8IV3 - chains A and B of the 4 polymer chains in the assembly; structure by X-ray diffraction, 1.90 A resolution.

[Chain A (and B)]
Molecule: Nucleoprotein
Source organism: Severe acute respiratory syndrome coronavirus 2
Notes: fragment: N-terminal domain; chain B of this document is another copy of the same molecule, construct and numbering; everything in this record applies to it too
UniProt: P0DTC9 (NCAP_SARS2); residues 42-175 here correspond to UniProt positions 41-174 (UniProt number = residue number - 1)
Amino-acid sequence (155 residues; row label = number of the first residue in the row):
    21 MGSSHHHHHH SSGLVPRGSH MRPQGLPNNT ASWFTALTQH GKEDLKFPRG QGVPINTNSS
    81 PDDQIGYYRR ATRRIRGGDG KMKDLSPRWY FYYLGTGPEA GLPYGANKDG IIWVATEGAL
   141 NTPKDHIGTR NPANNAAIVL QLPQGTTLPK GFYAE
Unresolved in the structure: 21-48, 97 (chain B: 21-47)
Differences from the reference sequence: initiating methionine (21); expression tag (22-41)
Residues lining bound ligands: 5-Benzyloxygramine (DJU; N,N-dimethyl-1-(5-phenylmethoxy-1H-indol-3-yl)methanamine): Asn49, Asn151, Ala153

[How chain A and chain B interact]
Contacting residue pairs - 16 pairs, chain A then chain B:
  Thr92(A) - Glu63(B)  hydrogen bond
  Thr92(A) - Lys170(B)  hydrogen bond (side chain-backbone)
  Arg93(A) - Thr167(B)
  Arg93(A) - Leu168(B)
  Arg94(A) - Thr166(B)
  Arg94(A) - Thr167(B)
  Arg94(A) - Leu168(B)  hydrogen bond (backbone-backbone)
  Arg94(A) - Lys170(B)
  Arg94(A) - Gly171(B)
  Arg94(A) - Phe172(B)  hydrogen bond (side chain-backbone)
  Arg94(A) - Tyr173(B)  hydrogen bond
  Ile95(A) - Thr167(B)
  Arg96(A) - Ala174(B)  hydrogen bond (side chain-backbone)
  Arg96(A) - Glu175(B)  hydrogen bond (side chain-backbone)
  Met102(A) - Tyr173(B)  hydrophobic
  Met102(A) - Ala174(B)  hydrogen bond (side chain-backbone)
Interface residues without a listed pair, chain A (7 interface residues in all): Asp129
Interface residues without a listed pair, chain B (12 interface residues in all): Lys62, Pro169

[Overview]
Chain A and chain B form an interface of 7 and 12 residues respectively; the contacts include 8 hydrogen
bonds. Among the polar pairs are Thr92(A)-Glu63(B), Thr92(A)-Lys170(B) and Arg94(A)-Phe172(B). Bound to chain
A: 5-Benzyloxygramine.
Chain A and chain B are both Nucleoprotein (Severe acute respiratory syndrome coronavirus 2); the structure,
Crystal structure of SARS-CoV2 N-NTD complexed with 5-Benzyloxygramine, was determined by X-ray diffraction,
deposited together with 8IQJ and 8J6X.
